Entry 1OQN (X-ray diffraction, 2.30 A resolution); this record covers chains A and C.

[Chain A]
Name: Disabled homolog 1
Organism: Mus musculus
Notes: fragment: PTB domain
UniProt: P97318 (DAB1_MOUSE); residues 1025-1183 here correspond to UniProt positions 25-183 (UniProt number = residue number - 1000)
Amino-acid sequence (159 residues; numbered 1025 to 1183; the number before each row is that of its first residue):
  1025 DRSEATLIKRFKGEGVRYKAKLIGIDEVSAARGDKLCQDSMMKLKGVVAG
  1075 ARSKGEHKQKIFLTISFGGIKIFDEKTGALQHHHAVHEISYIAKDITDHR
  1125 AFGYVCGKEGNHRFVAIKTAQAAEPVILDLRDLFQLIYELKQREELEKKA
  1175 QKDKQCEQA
Unresolved in the structure: 1025, 1176-1183
Ligand contacts: D-myo-inositol-1,4,5-triphosphate (I3P): Lys1045, Arg1076, Glu1080, His1081, Lys1082, Arg1124, Lys1142

[Chain C]
Name: Alzheimer's disease amyloid A4 protein homolog
Notes: fragment: 9mer peptide
UniProt: P08592 (A4_RAT); residues 1501-1509 here correspond to UniProt positions 755-763 (UniProt number = residue number - 746)
Amino-acid sequence (9 residues; each row starts with the number of its first residue):
  1501 NGYENPTYK
UniProt features mapped onto this chain:
  - region: Gly1502 to Lys1509 (Required for the interaction with KIF5B and for anterograde transport in axons)
  - motif: Tyr1503 to Tyr1508 (YENPXY motif)
  - modified residue: Tyr1503 (Phosphotyrosine)
  - cross-link: Lys1509 (Glycyl lysine isopeptide (Lys-Gly) (interchain with G-Cter in ubiquitin))

[How chain A and chain C interact]
Residue-residue contacts (34; chain A residue first):
  Arg1056(A) with Glu1504(C), salt bridge
  Asp1058(A) with Asn1501(C), hydrogen bond; Gly1502(C), hydrogen bond (side chain-backbone)
  Val1110(A) with Asn1505(C), hydrogen bond (backbone-side chain); Thr1507(C)
  His1111(A) with Tyr1508(C); Lys1509(C), hydrogen bond (backbone-backbone)
  Glu1112(A) with Tyr1508(C)
  Ile1113(A) with Asn1505(C), hydrogen bond (backbone-side chain); Tyr1508(C)
  Ser1114(A) with Glu1504(C); Asn1505(C), hydrogen bond (backbone-backbone); Tyr1508(C)
  Tyr1115(A) with Asn1501(C); Gly1502(C); Tyr1503(C); Glu1504(C)
  Ile1116(A) with Gly1502(C); Tyr1503(C), hydrogen bond (backbone-backbone)
  Lys1118(A) with Asn1501(C)
  Gly1131(A) with Tyr1508(C), hydrogen bond (backbone-side chain)
  Lys1132(A) with Tyr1508(C); Lys1509(C)
  Glu1133(A) with Tyr1508(C); Lys1509(C)
  His1136(A) with Tyr1508(C)
  Arg1155(A) with Asn1501(C); Gly1502(C), hydrogen bond (side chain-backbone); Tyr1503(C)
  Phe1158(A) with Tyr1503(C), hydrophobic; Asn1505(C); Thr1507(C)
  Tyr1162(A) with Pro1506(C), hydrophobic; Thr1507(C)
Interface residues without a listed pair, chain A (20 interface residues in all): Ala1055, Ala1117, Ile1161

[Overview]
20 residues of chain A face 9 of chain C across their interface, with 9 hydrogen bonds and 1 salt bridge.
Polar contacts include Arg1056(A)-Glu1504(C), Asp1058(A)-Asn1501(C) and Asp1058(A)-Gly1502(C). Chain A binds
D-myo-inositol-1,4,5-triphosphate.
Chain A is Disabled homolog 1 (Mus musculus) and chain C is Alzheimer's disease amyloid A4 protein homolog;
the structure, Crystal structure of the phosphotyrosine binding domain (PTB) of mouse Disabled 1 (Dab1), was
determined by X-ray diffraction (same publication as 1M7E and 1P3R).
